1Z19 - chains E and A of the 5 polymer chains in the assembly; structure by X-ray diffraction, 2.80 A resolution.

Chain E:
Molecule: 33-nt DNA strand
Sequence (33 nucleotides; each row starts with the number of its first residue):
    34 TAATGCCAAC TTAGTATAAA AAAGCTGAAC GAG

Chain A:
Molecule: Integrase
Organism: Enterobacteria phage lambda
Notes: fragment: core-binding and catatlytic domains
Reference sequence: P03700 (VINT_LAMBD); numbering as in UniProt (aligned over 74-356)
Chain sequence (283 residues; row label = number of the first residue in the row):
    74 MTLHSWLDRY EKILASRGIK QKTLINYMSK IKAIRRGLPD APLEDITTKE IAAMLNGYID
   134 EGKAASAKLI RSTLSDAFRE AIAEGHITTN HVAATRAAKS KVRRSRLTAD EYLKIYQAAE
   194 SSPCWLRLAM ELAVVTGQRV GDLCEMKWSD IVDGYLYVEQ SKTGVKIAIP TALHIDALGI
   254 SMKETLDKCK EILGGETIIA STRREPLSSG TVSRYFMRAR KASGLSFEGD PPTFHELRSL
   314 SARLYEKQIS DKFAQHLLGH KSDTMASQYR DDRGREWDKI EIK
Unresolved in the structure: 339-348
Construct notes: modified residue (101, 127, 203, 219, 255, 290, 338, 342); engineered mutation Lys174 (Glu in P03700)
Modified positions: Mse74, Mse101, Mse127, Mse203, Mse219, Mse255, Mse290, Mse338 (selenomethionine; parent Met); Tyr342 (O-phosphotyrosine; PTR)
Curated features (UniProtKB/Swiss-Prot):
  - active site: Arg212, Lys235, His308, Arg311, His333, Tyr342 (O-(3'-phospho-DNA)-tyrosine intermediate)
What the authors report for this chain:
  - catalytic residues: Arg212, Lys235, His308, Arg311, His333, Tyr342, Arg346, Arg348
  - binding site for the 16-nt DNA strand: Tyr342
  - conformationally variable residues (order/disorder transition): Ala339 to Arg348
  - self-association interface (contacts with another copy of this molecule): Trp350 to Lys356

How chain E and chain A interact:
Residue-residue contacts - 46 pairs, chain E then chain A:
  DA36(E) - Thr275(A)  phosphate contact
  DA36(E) - Tyr288(A)  sugar contact
  DT37(E) - Pro196(A)  phosphate contact
  DT37(E) - Trp198(A)  hydrogen bond to the phosphate
  DT37(E) - Ser274(A)  hydrogen bond to the phosphate
  DT37(E) - Thr275(A)  hydrogen bond to the phosphate
  DT37(E) - Leu280(A)  sugar contact
  DT37(E) - Thr284(A)  sugar contact
  DT37(E) - Tyr288(A)  base contact
  DG38(E) - Pro279(A)  phosphate contact
  DG38(E) - Leu280(A)  phosphate contact
  DG38(E) - Ser281(A)  hydrogen bond to the phosphate
  DG38(E) - Thr284(A)  hydrogen bond to the phosphate
  DC39(E) - Arg287(A)  base contact
  DA42(E) - Ser102(A)  phosphate contact
  DA42(E) - Lys105(A)  salt bridge to the phosphate
  DA42(E) - Arg109(A)  salt bridge to the phosphate
  DC43(E) - Tyr131(A)  phosphate contact
  DC43(E) - Lys136(A)  salt bridge to the phosphate
  DC43(E) - Ser139(A)  sugar contact
  DT44(E) - Gly135(A)  phosphate contact
  DT44(E) - Lys136(A)  phosphate contact
  DT44(E) - Ala138(A)  phosphate contact
  DT44(E) - Ser139(A)  hydrogen bond to the phosphate
  DT44(E) - Leu142(A)  base contact
  DT44(E) - Arg176(A)  salt bridge to the phosphate
  DT45(E) - Leu142(A)  base contact
  DT45(E) - Val175(A)  phosphate contact
  DT45(E) - Arg176(A)  hydrogen bond to the phosphate
  DT45(E) - Arg177(A)  hydrogen bond to the phosphate
  DA46(E) - Val175(A)  phosphate contact
  DA46(E) - Arg179(A)  salt bridge to the phosphate
  DA46(E) - Lys235(A)  hydrogen bond to the base
  DA46(E) - His308(A)  sugar contact
  DA46(E) - Mse338(A)  sugar contact
  DG47(E) - Arg212(A)  salt bridge to the phosphate
  DG47(E) - Lys235(A)  salt bridge to the phosphate
  DG47(E) - Thr236(A)  phosphate contact
  DG47(E) - His308(A)  salt bridge to the phosphate
  DG47(E) - Arg311(A)  salt bridge to the phosphate
  DG47(E) - His333(A)  sugar contact
  DG47(E) - Mse338(A)  base contact
  DT48(E) - Gly332(A)  phosphate contact
  DT48(E) - His333(A)  phosphate contact
  DT48(E) - Lys334(A)  hydrogen bond to the phosphate
  DA49(E) - Lys334(A)  salt bridge to the phosphate
Other interface residues (no listed pair), chain A (40 interface residues in all): Lys95, Asn99, Ala137, Val238, Arg276, Asp303, Glu309, Ser335

Overview:
The interface between chain E and chain A involves 12 residues on one side and 40 on the other; the contacts
include 10 hydrogen bonds and 10 salt bridges. Polar contacts include DA46(E)-Lys235(A), DT37(E)-Trp198(A) and
DT37(E)-Ser274(A). The paper reports catalytic residues Arg212(A), Lys235(A) and His308(A) among others; a
binding site for the 16-nt DNA strand at Tyr342(A).
Chain E is a 33-nt DNA strand and chain A is Integrase (Enterobacteria phage lambda); the structure, Crystal
structure of a lambda integrase(75-356) dimer bound to a COC' core site, was determined by X-ray diffraction
(same publication as 1Z1B and 1Z1G).
